PDB entry 5GLF | X-ray diffraction, 2.25 A resolution | chains A and B

[Chain A]
Molecule: Transitional endoplasmic reticulum ATPase
Source organism: Homo sapiens
Notes: EC 3.6.4.6; fragment: p97 n-terminal domain
Reference sequence: P55072 (TERA_HUMAN); numbering as in UniProt (aligned over 21-199)
Sequence (184 residues; numbered 16 to 199; the number before each row is that of its first residue):
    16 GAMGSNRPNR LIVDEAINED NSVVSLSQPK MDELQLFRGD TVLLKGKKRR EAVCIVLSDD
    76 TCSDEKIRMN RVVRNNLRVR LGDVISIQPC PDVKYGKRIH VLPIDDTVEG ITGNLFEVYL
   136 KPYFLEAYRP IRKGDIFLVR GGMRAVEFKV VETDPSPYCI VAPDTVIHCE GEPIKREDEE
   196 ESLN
Unresolved in the structure: 16-22, 193-199
Sequence notes: expression tag (16-20)
UniProt features mapped onto this chain:
  - modified residue: Ser-37 (Phosphoserine)
  - natural variant: Arg-95 (R95G: In IBMPFD1), Gly-97 (G97E: In CMT2Y), Ile-126 (I126F: In IBMPFD1; uncertain significance), Arg-155 (R155C: In IBMPFD1; R155H: In FTDALS6 and IBMPFD1; R155L: In IBMPFD1; R155P: In IBMPFD1; R155S: In IBMPFD1), Arg-159 (R159G: In FTDALS6; R159H: In IBMPFD1), Ala-160 (A160T: In IBMPFD1; uncertain significance), Glu-185 (E185K: In CMT2Y), Arg-191 (R191Q: In FTDALS6 and IBMPFD1), Leu-198 (L198W: In IBMPFD1)
  - mutagenesis: Phe-52 to Asp-55 (Abolishes interaction with NPLOC4; when associated with A-110), Arg-53 (R53A: Minor effect on affinity for ATP and ADP), Arg-86 (R86A: Strongly increased affinity for ATP. Strongly reduced affinity for ADP), Tyr-110 (Y110A: Abolishes interaction with NPLOC4; when associated with 52-A--A-55), Arg-113 to His-115 (Severely reduced binding to DERL1), Phe-131 (F131R: Severely reduced binding to DERL1), Leu-140 (L140D: Severely reduced binding to DERL1), Asp-179 (D179R: No effect on binding to DERL1), His-183 (H183W: Severely reduced binding to DERL1)

[Chain B]
Molecule: Derlin-1
Notes: fragment: shp box
Reference sequence: Q9BUN8 (DERL1_HUMAN); residues 239-250 here = UniProt positions 239-250
Sequence (12 residues; each row starts with the number of its first residue):
   239 RHNWGQGFRL GD
UniProt features mapped onto this chain:
  - motif: Asn-241 to Leu-248 (SHP-box)
  - mutagenesis: Gly-243 to Gly-245 (Significantly reduced binding to VCP), Arg-247 (R247A: Significantly reduced binding to VCP), Leu-248 (L248A: Significantly reduced binding to VCP)

[How chain A and chain B interact]
Residue-residue contacts (35):
  Arg-113(A) / Trp-242(B)
  Ile-114(A) / Trp-242(B)
  His-115(A) / His-240(B)  hydrogen bond
  His-115(A) / Asn-241(B)
  His-115(A) / Trp-242(B)
  Phe-131(A) / Phe-246(B)  hydrophobic
  Phe-139(A) / Leu-248(B)
  Leu-140(A) / Leu-248(B)
  Leu-140(A) / Gly-249(B)
  Leu-140(A) / Asp-250(B)
  Glu-141(A) / Asp-250(B)
  Val-166(A) / His-240(B)
  Glu-167(A) / His-240(B)
  Glu-167(A) / Trp-242(B)
  Val-176(A) / Leu-248(B)  hydrophobic
  Ala-177(A) / Leu-248(B)
  Pro-178(A) / Arg-247(B)
  Pro-178(A) / Leu-248(B)
  Pro-178(A) / Gly-249(B)  hydrogen bond (backbone-backbone)
  Pro-178(A) / Asp-250(B)
  Asp-179(A) / Arg-247(B)  salt bridge
  Thr-180(A) / Phe-246(B)
  Thr-180(A) / Arg-247(B)
  Thr-180(A) / Leu-248(B)  hydrogen bond (backbone-backbone)
  Val-181(A) / Gly-245(B)
  Val-181(A) / Phe-246(B)
  Ile-182(A) / Gly-245(B)
  Ile-182(A) / Phe-246(B)  hydrogen bond (backbone-backbone)
  Ile-182(A) / Leu-248(B)  hydrophobic
  His-183(A) / Trp-242(B)  hydrogen bond (side chain-backbone)
  His-183(A) / Gly-243(B)  hydrogen bond (side chain-backbone)
  His-183(A) / Gln-244(B)  hydrogen bond (side chain-backbone)
  His-183(A) / Gly-245(B)
  Glu-185(A) / Gly-243(B)
  Glu-185(A) / Gln-244(B)  hydrogen bond (side chain-backbone)
Also at the interface, not in a pair above, chain A (23 interface residues in all): Asn-129, Lys-136, Thr-168, Asp-169, Cys-184

[Summary]
23 residues of chain A and 11 residues of chain B are in contact, with 8 hydrogen bonds and 1 salt bridge.
Polar contacts include Asp-179(A)/Arg-247(B), His-115(A)/His-240(B) and His-183(A)/Trp-242(B). From UniProt:
13 mutagenesis sites on chain A; 5 mutagenesis sites on chain B.
Here chain A is Transitional endoplasmic reticulum ATPase (Homo sapiens) and chain B is Derlin-1. Entry 5GLF
(Structural insights into the interaction of p97 N-terminal domain and SHP motif in Derlin-1 rhomboid
pseudoprotease) was determined by X-ray diffraction.
